PDB entry 7EZV | electron microscopy, 3.30 A resolution | chains A and N of the 5 polymer chains in the assembly

== Chain A ==
Protein: Spike glycoprotein
From: Severe acute respiratory syndrome coronavirus 2
UniProt: P0DTC2 (SPIKE_SARS2); aligned to UniProt positions 1-1205 over residues 4-1208 (the alignment contains insertions or deletions, so no single offset holds)
Amino-acid sequence (1285 residues; row label = number of the first residue in the row):
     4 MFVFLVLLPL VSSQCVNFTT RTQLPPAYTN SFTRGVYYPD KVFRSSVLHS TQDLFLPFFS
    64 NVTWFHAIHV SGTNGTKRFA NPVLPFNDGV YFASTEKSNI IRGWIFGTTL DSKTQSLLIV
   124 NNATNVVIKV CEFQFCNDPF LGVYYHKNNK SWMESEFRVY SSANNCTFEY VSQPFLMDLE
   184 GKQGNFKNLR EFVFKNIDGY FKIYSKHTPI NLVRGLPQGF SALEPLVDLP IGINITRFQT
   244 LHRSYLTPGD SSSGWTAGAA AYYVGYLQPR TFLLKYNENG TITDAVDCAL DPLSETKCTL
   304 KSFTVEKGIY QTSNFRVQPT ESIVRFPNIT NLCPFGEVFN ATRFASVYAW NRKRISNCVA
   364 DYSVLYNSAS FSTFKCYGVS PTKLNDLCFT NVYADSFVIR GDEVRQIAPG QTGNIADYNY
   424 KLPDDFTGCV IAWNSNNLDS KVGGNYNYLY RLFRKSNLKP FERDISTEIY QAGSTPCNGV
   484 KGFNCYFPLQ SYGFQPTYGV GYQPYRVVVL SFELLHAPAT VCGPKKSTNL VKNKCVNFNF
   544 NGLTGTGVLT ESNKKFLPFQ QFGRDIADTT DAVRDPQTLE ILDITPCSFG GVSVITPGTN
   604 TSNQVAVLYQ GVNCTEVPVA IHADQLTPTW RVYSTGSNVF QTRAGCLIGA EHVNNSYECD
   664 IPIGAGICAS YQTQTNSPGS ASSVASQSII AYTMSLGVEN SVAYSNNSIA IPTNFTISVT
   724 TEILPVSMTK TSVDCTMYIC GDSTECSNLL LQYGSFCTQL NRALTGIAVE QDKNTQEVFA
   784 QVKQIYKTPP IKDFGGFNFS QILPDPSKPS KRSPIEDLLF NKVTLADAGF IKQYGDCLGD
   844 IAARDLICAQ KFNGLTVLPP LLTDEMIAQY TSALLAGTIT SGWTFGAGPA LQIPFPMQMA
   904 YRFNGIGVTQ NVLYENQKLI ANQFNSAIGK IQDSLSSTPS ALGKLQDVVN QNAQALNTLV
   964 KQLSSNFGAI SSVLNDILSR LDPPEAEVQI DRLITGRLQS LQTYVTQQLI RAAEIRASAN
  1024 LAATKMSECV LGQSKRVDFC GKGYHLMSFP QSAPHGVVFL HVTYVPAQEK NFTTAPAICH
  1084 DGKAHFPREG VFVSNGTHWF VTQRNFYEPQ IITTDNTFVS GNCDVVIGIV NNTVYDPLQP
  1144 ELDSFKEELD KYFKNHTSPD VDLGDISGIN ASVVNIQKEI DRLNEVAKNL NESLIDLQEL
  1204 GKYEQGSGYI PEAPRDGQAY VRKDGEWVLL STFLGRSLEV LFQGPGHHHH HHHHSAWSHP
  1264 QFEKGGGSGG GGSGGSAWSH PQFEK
Disordered / not traced: 4-333, 517-1288
Construct notes: conflict Phe21 (Leu18 in P0DTC2), Ala83 (Asp80 in P0DTC2), Gly218 (Asp215 in P0DTC2), Asn417 (Lys in P0DTC2), Lys484 (Glu in P0DTC2), Tyr501 (Asn in P0DTC2), Gly614 (Asp in P0DTC2), Gly682 (Arg in P0DTC2), Ser683 (Arg in P0DTC2), Ser685 (Arg in P0DTC2), Val701 (Ala in P0DTC2), Pro817 (Phe in P0DTC2), Pro892 (Ala in P0DTC2), Pro899 (Ala in P0DTC2), Pro942 (Ala in P0DTC2), Pro986 (Lys in P0DTC2), Pro987 (Val in P0DTC2); expression tag (1209-1288)
Disulfide bonds: Cys336-Cys361, Cys379-Cys432, Cys480-Cys488
UniProt features mapped onto this chain:
  - glycosylation (N-linked (GlcNAc...) asparagine): Asn20 (complex), Asn64 (hybrid), Asn77 (complex), Asn125 (hybrid), Asn152 (complex), Asn168 (complex), Asn237 (high mannose), Asn334 (complex), Asn606 (hybrid)

== Chain N ==
Protein: 836L
From: Homo sapiens
Amino-acid sequence (234 residues; row label = number of the first residue in the row; numbers below 1 keep their minus sign (Met-18 is residue -18)):
   -18 MGWSCIILFL VATATGVHSE IVLTQSPGTL SLSPGERATL SCRASQSVRS GYFAWYQQRP
    42 GRAPRLLIYG ASSRATAIPD RFSGSGSGTD FTLTINRLEP EDFAVYYCQQ YGTSPWTFGQ
   102 GTKVEIKRTV AAPSVFIFPP SDEQLKSGTA SVVCLLNNFY PREAKVQWKV DNALQSGNSQ
   162 ESVTEQDSKD STYSLSSTLT LSKADYEKHK VYACEVTHQG LSSPVTKSFN RGEC
Disordered / not traced: -18 to 1, 109-215
Disulfide bonds: Cys23-Cys89

== How chain A and chain N interact ==
Pairs across the interface (7; chain A residue first):
  Thr478(A) - Ser31(N)
  Thr478(A) - Gly32(N)
  Thr478(A) - Tyr33(N)
  Val483(A) - Arg30(N)  hydrogen bond (backbone-side chain)
  Phe486(A) - Tyr33(N)
  Phe486(A) - Tyr92(N)  hydrophobic
  Cys488(A) - Tyr33(N)
Interface residues without a listed pair, chain A (5 interface residues in all): Pro479
Interface residues without a listed pair, chain N (6 interface residues in all): Trp97

== Overview ==
The interface between chain A and chain N involves 5 residues on one side and 6 on the other; the contacts
include 1 hydrogen bond. The hydrogen-bonded pair is Val483(A)-Arg30(N).
Chain A is Spike glycoprotein (Severe acute respiratory syndrome coronavirus 2) and chain N is 836L (Homo
sapiens); the structure, local CryoEM structure of the SARS-CoV-2 S6PV2 in complex with BD-812 Fab and BD-836
Fab, was determined by electron microscopy together with 7EY0 and 7EYA from the same study.
